PDB entry 1NFV | X-ray diffraction, 1.95 A resolution | chains O and P of the 16 polymer chains in the assembly

# Chain O (and P)
Protein: bacterioferritin
Source organism: Desulfovibrio desulfuricans
Notes: chain P of this document is another copy of the same molecule, construct and numbering; everything in this record applies to it too
Chain sequence (179 residues; each row starts with the number of its first residue):
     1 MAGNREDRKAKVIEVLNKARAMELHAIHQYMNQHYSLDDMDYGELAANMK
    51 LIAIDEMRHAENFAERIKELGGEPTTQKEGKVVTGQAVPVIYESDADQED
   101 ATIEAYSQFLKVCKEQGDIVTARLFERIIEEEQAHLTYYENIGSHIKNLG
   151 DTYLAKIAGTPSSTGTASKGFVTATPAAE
Disordered / not traced: 1-3, 173-179 (chain P: 1-2, 173-179)
Ion coordination: Fe ion site 1: Glu23, Glu56, His59, Glu132; Fe ion site 2: Glu56, Glu99, Glu132, His135; fe-coproporphyrin iii Fe: Met57 (shared with Met57(P) of chain P)
Small-molecule neighbours: fe-coproporphyrin iii (FEC; 1,3,5,8-tetramethyl-porphine-2,4,6,7-tetrapropionic acid ferrous complex): Arg20, Leu24, Ile27, His28, Met31, Tyr35, Lys50, Ile54, Met57, Arg58, Ala60, Glu61, Ala167, Ser168, Lys169
What the authors report for this chain:
  - binding site for fe-coproporphyrin iii: Arg20, Tyr35, Lys50, Ser168

# Interface between chain O and chain P
Pairs across the interface - 75 pairs, chain O then chain P:
  Arg20(O) - Tyr35(P)
  His28(O) - His28(P)
  His28(O) - Thr76(P)
  Asn32(O) - Glu73(P)
  Asn32(O) - Pro74(P)
  Tyr35(O) - Arg20(P)
  Tyr35(O) - Glu61(P)
  Tyr35(O) - Ala64(P)
  Tyr35(O) - Lys68(P)
  Ser36(O) - Lys68(P)
  Asp38(O) - Glu65(P)
  Asp39(O) - Lys68(P)
  Asn48(O) - Phe171(P)
  Lys50(O) - Glu61(P)  salt bridge
  Leu51(O) - Lys169(P)
  Leu51(O) - Gly170(P)
  Leu51(O) - Phe171(P)  hydrogen bond (backbone-backbone)
  Ile52(O) - Phe171(P)  hydrophobic
  Ile54(O) - Ser168(P)
  Ile54(O) - Lys169(P)
  Asp55(O) - Gly170(P)
  Asp55(O) - Phe171(P)  hydrogen bond (side chain-backbone)
  Asp55(O) - Val172(P)  hydrogen bond (side chain-backbone)
  Arg58(O) - Ala167(P)
  Arg58(O) - Ser168(P)  hydrogen bond (side chain-backbone)
  Arg58(O) - Lys169(P)
  Arg58(O) - Val172(P)
  Glu61(O) - Tyr35(P)
  Glu61(O) - Lys50(P)  salt bridge
  Ala64(O) - Tyr35(P)  hydrophobic
  Glu65(O) - Asp38(P)
  Lys68(O) - Tyr35(P)
  Lys68(O) - Ser36(P)
  Lys68(O) - Asp39(P)
  Glu73(O) - Asn32(P)  hydrogen bond
  Glu73(O) - Thr84(P)
  Thr76(O) - His28(P)
  Thr76(O) - Lys78(P)
  Thr76(O) - Val82(P)
  Lys78(O) - Thr76(P)  hydrogen bond (side chain-backbone)
  Lys78(O) - Lys78(P)
  Val82(O) - Thr76(P)
  Thr84(O) - Glu73(P)
  Glu131(O) - Val172(P)
  Ala134(O) - Phe171(P)
  Ala134(O) - Val172(P)  hydrophobic
  His135(O) - Phe171(P)
  His135(O) - Val172(P)
  Tyr138(O) - Phe171(P)  hydrophobic
  Thr164(O) - Lys169(P)  hydrogen bond
  Thr166(O) - Lys169(P)
  Ala167(O) - Arg58(P)
  Ser168(O) - Ile54(P)
  Ser168(O) - Arg58(P)  hydrogen bond (backbone-side chain)
  Lys169(O) - Leu51(P)
  Lys169(O) - Ile54(P)
  Lys169(O) - Arg58(P)
  Lys169(O) - Thr164(P)  hydrogen bond
  Lys169(O) - Gly165(P)
  Lys169(O) - Thr166(P)
  Gly170(O) - Leu51(P)
  Gly170(O) - Asp55(P)
  Gly170(O) - Arg58(P)
  Phe171(O) - Asn48(P)
  Phe171(O) - Leu51(P)  hydrogen bond (backbone-backbone)
  Phe171(O) - Ile52(P)  hydrophobic
  Phe171(O) - Asp55(P)  hydrogen bond (backbone-side chain)
  Phe171(O) - Ala134(P)
  Phe171(O) - His135(P)
  Phe171(O) - Tyr138(P)  hydrophobic
  Val172(O) - Asp55(P)  hydrogen bond (backbone-side chain)
  Val172(O) - Arg58(P)
  Val172(O) - Glu131(P)
  Val172(O) - Ala134(P)  hydrophobic
  Val172(O) - His135(P)
Also at the interface, not in a pair above, chain O (41 interface residues in all): Leu24, Met31, His34, Ala60, Pro74, Gly85
Also at the interface, not in a pair above, chain P (43 interface residues in all): Leu24, Met31, His34, Ala60, Gln77, Gly85

# Overview
41 residues of chain O face 43 of chain P across their interface; the contacts include 12 hydrogen bonds and 2
salt bridges. Polar pairs include Lys50(O)-Glu61(P), Asp55(O)-Phe171(P) and Asp55(O)-Val172(P). Bound to chain
O: fe-coproporphyrin iii. The paper reports a binding site for fe-coproporphyrin iii at Arg20(O), Tyr35(O) and
Lys50(O) among others.
Both chains are bacterioferritin (Desulfovibrio desulfuricans). Entry 1NFV (X-ray structure of Desulfovibrio
desulfuricans bacterioferritin: the diiron centre in different catalytic states (as-isolated structure)) was
determined by X-ray diffraction (same publication as 1NF4 and 1NF6).
